PDB entry 6IAP | X-ray diffraction, 2.90 A resolution | chains A and H of the 5 polymer chains in the assembly

== Chain A ==
Molecule: Natural cytotoxicity triggering receptor 1
From: Homo sapiens
Reference sequence: O76036 (NCTR1_HUMAN); residues 1-182 here correspond to UniProt positions 25-206 (UniProt number = residue number + 24)
Chain sequence (182 residues; row label = number of the first residue in the row):
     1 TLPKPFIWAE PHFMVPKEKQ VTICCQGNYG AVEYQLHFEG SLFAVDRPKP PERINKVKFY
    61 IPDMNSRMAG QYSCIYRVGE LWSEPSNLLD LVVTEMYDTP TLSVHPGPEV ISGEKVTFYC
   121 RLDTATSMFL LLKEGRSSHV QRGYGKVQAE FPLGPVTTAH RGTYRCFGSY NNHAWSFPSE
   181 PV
Cystine bridges: C25-C74, C120-C166

== Chain H ==
Molecule: Fab NKp46-1 heavy chain
From: synthetic construct
Notes: antibody fragment or engineered binder
Chain sequence (220 residues; row label = number of the first residue in the row):
     1 QVQLVQSGAE VKKPGSSVKV SCKASGYTFS DYVINWVRQA PGQGLEWMGE IYPGSGTNYY
    61 NEKFKAKATI TADKSTSTAY MELSSLRSED TAVYYCARRG RYGLYAMDYW GQGTTVTVSS
   121 ASTKGPSVFP LAPSSKSTSG GTAALGCLVK DYFPEPVTVS WNSGALTSGV HTFPAVLQSS
   181 GLYSLSSVVT VPSSSLGTQT YICNVNHKPS NTKVDKRVEP
Cystine bridges: C22-C96, C147-C203

== How chain A and chain H interact ==
Residue-residue contacts (27; chain A residue first):
  E18(A) - Y32(H)  hydrogen bond
  N65(A) - T28(H)
  N65(A) - D31(H)
  S66(A) - S30(H)
  S66(A) - D31(H)  hydrogen bond
  R67(A) - T28(H)
  M96(A) - D31(H)
  M96(A) - G100(H)
  Y97(A) - S30(H)  hydrogen bond (side chain-backbone)
  Y97(A) - D31(H)
  Y97(A) - Y32(H)
  Y97(A) - V33(H)  hydrophobic
  Y97(A) - Y52(H)  hydrophobic
  Y97(A) - G54(H)
  Y97(A) - G103(H)
  D98(A) - Y52(H)  hydrogen bond
  D98(A) - R99(H)  salt bridge
  D98(A) - G103(H)
  D98(A) - Y105(H)
  T99(A) - G103(H)  hydrogen bond (backbone-backbone)
  T99(A) - Y105(H)
  T124(A) - Y52(H)  hydrogen bond
  T124(A) - Y59(H)
  F177(A) - G100(H)
  F177(A) - R101(H)
  F177(A) - Y102(H)  hydrophobic
  F177(A) - G103(H)
Other interface residues (no listed pair), chain A (14 interface residues in all): M64, E95, L122, Y170
Other interface residues (no listed pair), chain H (16 interface residues in all): P53, L104

== In short ==
The interface between chain A and chain H involves 14 residues on one side and 16 on the other; the contacts
include 6 hydrogen bonds and 1 salt bridge. Polar contacts include D98(A)-R99(H), E18(A)-Y32(H) and
S66(A)-D31(H).
Chain A is Natural cytotoxicity triggering receptor 1 (Homo sapiens) and chain H is Fab NKp46-1 heavy chain
(synthetic construct); the structure, structure of human NKp46 in complex with antibody NKp46-1 and NKp46-4,
was determined by X-ray diffraction, deposited together with 6IAS.
